Entry 8XI3 (electron microscopy, 3.00 A resolution); this record covers chains A and C of the 5 polymer chains in the assembly.

# Chain A
Molecule: NACHT, LRR and PYD domains-containing protein 5
From: Mus musculus
UniProtKB: Q9R1M5 (NALP5_MOUSE); residues 1-1059 here correspond to UniProt positions 105-1163 (UniProt number = residue number + 104)
Chain sequence (1059 residues; numbered 1 to 1059; the number before each row is that of its first residue):
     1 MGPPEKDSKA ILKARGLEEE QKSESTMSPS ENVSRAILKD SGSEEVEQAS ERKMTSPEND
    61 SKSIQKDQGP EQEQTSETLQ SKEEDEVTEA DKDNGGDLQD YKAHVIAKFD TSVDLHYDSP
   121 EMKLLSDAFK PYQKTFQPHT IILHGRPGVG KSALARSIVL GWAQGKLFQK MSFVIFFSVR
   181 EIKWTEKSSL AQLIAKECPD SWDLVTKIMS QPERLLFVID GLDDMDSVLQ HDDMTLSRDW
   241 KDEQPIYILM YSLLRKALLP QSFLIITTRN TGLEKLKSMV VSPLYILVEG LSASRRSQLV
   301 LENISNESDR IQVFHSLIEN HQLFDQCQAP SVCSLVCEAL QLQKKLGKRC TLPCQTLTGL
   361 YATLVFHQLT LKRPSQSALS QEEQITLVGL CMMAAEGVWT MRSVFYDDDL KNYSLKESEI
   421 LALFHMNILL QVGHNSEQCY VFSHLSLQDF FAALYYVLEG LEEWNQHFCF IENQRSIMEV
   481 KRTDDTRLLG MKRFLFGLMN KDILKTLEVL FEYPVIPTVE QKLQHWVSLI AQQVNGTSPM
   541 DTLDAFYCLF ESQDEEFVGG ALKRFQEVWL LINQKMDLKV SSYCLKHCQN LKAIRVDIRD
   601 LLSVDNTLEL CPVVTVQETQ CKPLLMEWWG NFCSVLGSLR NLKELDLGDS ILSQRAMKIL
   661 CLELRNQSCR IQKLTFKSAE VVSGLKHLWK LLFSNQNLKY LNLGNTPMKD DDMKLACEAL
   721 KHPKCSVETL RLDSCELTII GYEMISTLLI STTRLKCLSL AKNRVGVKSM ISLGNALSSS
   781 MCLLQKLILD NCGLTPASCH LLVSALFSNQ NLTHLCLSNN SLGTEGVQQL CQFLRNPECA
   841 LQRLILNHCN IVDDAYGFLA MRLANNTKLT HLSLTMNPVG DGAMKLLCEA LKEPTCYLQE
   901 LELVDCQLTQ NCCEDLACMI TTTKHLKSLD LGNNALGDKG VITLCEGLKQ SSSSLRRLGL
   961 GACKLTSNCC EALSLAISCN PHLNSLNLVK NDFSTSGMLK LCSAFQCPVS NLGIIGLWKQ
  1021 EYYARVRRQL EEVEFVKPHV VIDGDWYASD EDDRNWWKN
Disordered / not traced: 1-96, 477

# Chain C
Molecule: Oocyte-expressed protein homolog
From: Mus musculus
UniProtKB: Q9CWE6 (OOEP_MOUSE); numbering as in UniProt (aligned over 1-164)
Chain sequence (174 residues; numbered 1 to 174; the number before each row is that of its first residue):
     1 MASHTADADA KPDSDSQKLL NVLPVSLRLR TRPWWFPIQE VSNPLVLYME AWVAERVIGT
    61 DQAEISEIEW MCQALLTVDS VNSGNLAEIT IFGQPSAQTR MKNILLNMAA WHKENELQRA
   121 VKVKEVEEFL KIRASSILSK LSKKGLKLAG FPLPLEGRET QMESLEWSHP QFEK
Disordered / not traced: 1-25, 115-174
Differences from the reference sequence: expression tag (165-174)

# Chain A / chain C interface
Residue-residue contacts (35; chain A residue first):
  Glu-121(A) with Leu-27(C); Leu-29(C)
  His-144(A) with Arg-32(C), hydrogen bond; Ile-38(C)
  Gly-150(A) with Leu-27(C)
  Leu-273(A) with Ile-38(C), hydrophobic
  Leu-284(A) with Thr-31(C)
  Tyr-285(A) with Thr-31(C); Arg-32(C), hydrogen bond (backbone-backbone)
  Ile-286(A) with Leu-29(C), hydrophobic; Arg-30(C)
  Leu-287(A) with Arg-28(C); Leu-29(C); Arg-30(C), hydrogen bond (backbone-backbone)
  Val-288(A) with Leu-27(C), hydrophobic; Arg-28(C); Leu-29(C), hydrophobic
  Glu-289(A) with Leu-27(C); Arg-28(C), salt bridge
  Gly-290(A) with Ser-26(C)
  Ser-292(A) with Arg-28(C)
  Ala-293(A) with Glu-88(C)
  Ser-294(A) with Tyr-48(C); Glu-88(C), hydrogen bond
  His-321(A) with Pro-44(C), hydrogen bond (side chain-backbone)
  Asp-325(A) with Ser-42(C); Pro-44(C)
  Asn-573(A) with Pro-95(C)
  Asp-600(A) with Thr-99(C), hydrogen bond; Lys-102(C), salt bridge
  Glu-609(A) with Leu-47(C); Tyr-48(C)
  Pro-612(A) with Tyr-48(C)
  Val-613(A) with Tyr-48(C), hydrophobic; Leu-86(C), hydrophobic
Other interface residues (no listed pair), chain A (29 interface residues in all): Leu-124, Leu-125, Leu-154, Asn-270, Leu-291, Gln-574, Asn-606, Cys-611
Other interface residues (no listed pair), chain C (23 interface residues in all): Trp-34, Val-41, Asn-43, Val-46, Thr-77, Leu-106

# In short
29 residues of chain A and 23 residues of chain C are in contact; the contacts include 6 hydrogen bonds and 2
salt bridges. Polar pairs include Glu-289(A)/Arg-28(C), Asp-600(A)/Lys-102(C) and His-144(A)/Arg-32(C).
Here chain A is NACHT, LRR and PYD domains-containing protein 5 and chain C is Oocyte-expressed protein
homolog, both from Mus musculus. Entry 8XI3 (Structure of mouse SCMC-14-3-3gama complex) was determined by
electron microscopy.
